PDB entry 9G3D | electron microscopy, 3.24 A resolution | chains A and D of the 4 polymer chains in the assembly

# Chain A
Molecule: Peptide antibiotic transporter SbmA
Source organism: Escherichia coli
UniProt: P0AFY6 (SBMA_ECOLI); residue numbers follow UniProt; this construct covers 2-406
Amino-acid sequence (426 residues; numbered 0 to 425; the number before each row is that of its first residue; numbering starts at 0):
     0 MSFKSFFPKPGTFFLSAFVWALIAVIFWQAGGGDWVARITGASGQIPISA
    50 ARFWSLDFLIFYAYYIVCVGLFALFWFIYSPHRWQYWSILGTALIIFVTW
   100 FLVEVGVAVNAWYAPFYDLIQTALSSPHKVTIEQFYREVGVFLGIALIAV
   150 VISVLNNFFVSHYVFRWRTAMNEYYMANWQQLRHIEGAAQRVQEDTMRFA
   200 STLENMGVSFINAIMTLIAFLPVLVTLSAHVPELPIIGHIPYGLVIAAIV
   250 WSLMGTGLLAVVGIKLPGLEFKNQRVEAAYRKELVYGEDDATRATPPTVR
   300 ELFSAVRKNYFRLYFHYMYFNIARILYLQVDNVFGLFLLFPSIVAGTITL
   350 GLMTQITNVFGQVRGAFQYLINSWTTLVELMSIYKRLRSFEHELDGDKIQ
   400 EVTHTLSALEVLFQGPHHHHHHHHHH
Not modelled in the structure: 0-5, 394-425
Differences from the reference sequence: initiating methionine (0); expression tag (1, 407-425)
Small-molecule neighbours: phosphatidylglycerol (PGT; (1S)-2-{[{[(2R)-2,3-dihydroxypropyl]oxy}(hydroxy)phosphoryl]oxy}-1-[(palmitoyloxy)methyl]ethyl stearate): F12, F13, A16, W19, A20, A23, V24, W27, Q28, I45, D56, F57, F60, Y63, Y64, C67, V68, F71, I88, T91, A92, I95, W99, E103, G206, F209, I210, M214

# Chain D
Molecule: Sybody 2
Source organism: synthetic construct
Notes: antibody fragment or engineered binder
Amino-acid sequence (146 residues; each row starts with the number of its first residue):
     1 MAGSSSQVQLVESGGGLVQAGGSLRLSCAASGFPVIANVMYWYRQAPGKE
    51 REWVAAIDSSGEYAYYADSVKGRFTISRDNAKNTVYLQMNSLKPEDTAVY
   101 YCYVKVGSHYWGQGTQVTVSAGRAGEQRLISEEDLNSAVDHHHHHH
Not modelled in the structure: 1-7, 122-146
Disulfides: C28-C102

# Interface between chain A and chain D
Pairs across the interface (15; chain A residue first):
  S227(A) with Y65(D)
  A228(A) with W53(D); Y65(D)
  H229(A) with D68(D), salt bridge; K71(D)
  P231(A) with Y41(D); Y65(D), hydrophobic
  E232(A) with Y41(D), hydrogen bond
  H238(A) with V39(D); D58(D), salt bridge; Y65(D), hydrogen bond
  P240(A) with Y63(D)
  A344(A) with Y43(D), hydrogen bond (backbone-side chain)
  G345(A) with W53(D)
  T346(A) with W53(D)
Interface residues without a listed pair, chain A (11 interface residues in all): I239
Interface residues without a listed pair, chain D (11 interface residues in all): A56, Y66

# Summary
The chain A/chain D interface involves 11 residues from each chain, with 3 hydrogen bonds and 2 salt bridges.
Polar pairs include H229(A)-D68(D), H238(A)-D58(D) and E232(A)-Y41(D). Bound to chain A: phosphatidylglycerol.
Here chain A is Peptide antibiotic transporter SbmA (Escherichia coli) and chain D is Sybody 2 (synthetic
construct). Entry 9G3D (Cryo-EM structure of SbmA in the inward-facing-narrow conformation bound to 2
sybodies) was determined by electron microscopy.
